PDB entry 3MU6 | X-ray diffraction, 2.43 A resolution | chains A and E of the 4 polymer chains in the assembly

[Chain A]
Molecule: Myocyte-specific enhancer factor 2A
Source organism: Homo sapiens
Reference sequence: Q02078 (MEF2A_HUMAN); numbering as in UniProt (aligned over 2-72)
Chain sequence (71 residues; numbered 2 to 72; the number before each row is that of its first residue):
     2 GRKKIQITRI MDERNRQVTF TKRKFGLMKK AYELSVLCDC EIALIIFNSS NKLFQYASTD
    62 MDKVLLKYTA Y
Differences from the reference sequence: engineered mutation Ala71 (Glu in Q02078)
Small-molecule neighbours: BXL ((3E)-N~8~-(2-aminophenyl)-N~1~-phenyloct-3-enediamide): Gln56, Asp61, Met62, Asp63, Leu66, Leu67, Thr70
UniProt features mapped onto this chain:
  - modified residue: Ser59 (Phosphoserine)
What the authors report for this chain:
  - binding site for BXL: Gln56, Asp61, Asp63, Leu66, Leu67, Thr70
  - mutagenesis - L67A, L67D: decreased binding to HDAC4

[Chain E]
Molecule: 17-nt DNA strand
Sequence (17 nucleotides; each row starts with the number of its first residue):
     1 AAAGCTATTA TTAGCTT

[How chain A and chain E interact]
Pairs across the interface - 16 pairs, chain A then chain E:
  Gly2(A) with DT12(E), hydrogen bond to the base; DA13(E), sugar contact
  Arg3(A) with DA13(E), hydrogen bond to the base; DG14(E), sugar contact
  Lys4(A) with DA13(E), sugar contact; DG14(E), phosphate contact
  Ile6(A) with DA13(E), phosphate contact; DG14(E), phosphate contact
  Thr20(A) with DA13(E), phosphate contact
  Lys23(A) with DA13(E), hydrogen bond to the base; DG14(E), hydrogen bond to the base
  Arg24(A) with DT12(E), salt bridge to the phosphate; DA13(E), salt bridge to the phosphate
  Gly27(A) with DT12(E), phosphate contact
  Lys30(A) with DT11(E), salt bridge to the phosphate
  Lys31(A) with DT11(E), sugar contact
Other interface residues (no listed pair), chain E (6 interface residues in all): DA10, DC15

[Overview]
Chain A and chain E form an interface of 10 and 6 residues respectively, with 4 hydrogen bonds and 3 salt
bridges. Polar pairs include Gly2(A)-DT12(E), Arg3(A)-DA13(E) and Lys23(A)-DA13(E). From the paper: a binding
site for BXL at Gln56(A), Asp61(A) and Asp63(A) among others; L67A and L67D of chain A reduce binding to
HDAC4.
Here chain A is Myocyte-specific enhancer factor 2A (Homo sapiens) and chain E is a 17-nt DNA strand. Entry
3MU6 (Inhibiting the Binding of Class IIa Histone Deacetylases to Myocyte Enhancer Factor-2 by Small
Molecules) was determined by X-ray diffraction.
